PDB entry 6CIJ | electron microscopy, 3.90 A resolution | chains C and L of the 11 polymer chains in the assembly

== Chain C ==
Protein: V(D)J recombination-activating protein 1
Organism: Mus musculus
Notes: EC 3.1.-.-, 2.3.2.27
UniProt: P15919 (RAG1_MOUSE); residue numbers follow UniProt; this construct covers 265-1040
Chain sequence (776 residues; each row starts with the number of its first residue):
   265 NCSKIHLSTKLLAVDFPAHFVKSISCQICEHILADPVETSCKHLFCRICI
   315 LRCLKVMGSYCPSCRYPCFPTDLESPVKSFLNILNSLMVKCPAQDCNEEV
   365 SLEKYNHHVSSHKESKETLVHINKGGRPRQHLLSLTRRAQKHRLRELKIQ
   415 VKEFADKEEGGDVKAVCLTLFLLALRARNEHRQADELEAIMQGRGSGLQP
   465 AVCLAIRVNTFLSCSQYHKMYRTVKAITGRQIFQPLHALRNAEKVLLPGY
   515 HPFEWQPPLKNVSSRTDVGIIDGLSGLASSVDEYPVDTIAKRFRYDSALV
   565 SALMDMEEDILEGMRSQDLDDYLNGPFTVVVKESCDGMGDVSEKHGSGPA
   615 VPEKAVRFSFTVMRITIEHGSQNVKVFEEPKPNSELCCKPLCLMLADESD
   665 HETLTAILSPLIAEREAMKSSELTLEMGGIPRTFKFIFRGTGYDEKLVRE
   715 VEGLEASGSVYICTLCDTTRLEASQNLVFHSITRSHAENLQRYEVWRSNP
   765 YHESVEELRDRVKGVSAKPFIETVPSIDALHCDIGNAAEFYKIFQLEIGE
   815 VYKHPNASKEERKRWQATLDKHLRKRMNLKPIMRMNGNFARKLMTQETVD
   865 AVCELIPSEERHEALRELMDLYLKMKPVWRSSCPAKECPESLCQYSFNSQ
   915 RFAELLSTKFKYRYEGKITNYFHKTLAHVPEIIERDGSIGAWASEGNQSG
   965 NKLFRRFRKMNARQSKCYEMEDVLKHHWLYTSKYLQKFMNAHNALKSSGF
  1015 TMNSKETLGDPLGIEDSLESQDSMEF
Disordered / not traced: 265-391, 1008-1040
Differences from the reference sequence: conflict Gln962 (Glu in P15919)
Ion coordination: Ca2+: Asp600, Gly601 (shared with 1 residue of chain G); Zn2+: Cys727, Cys730, His937, His942
Curated features (UniProtKB/Swiss-Prot):
  - zinc finger: Cys290 to Arg329 (RING-type), Leu351 to Lys380 (RAG1-type)
  - DNA-binding region: Gly389 to Gln456 (NBD)
  - binding site (Zn(2+)): Cys266, His270, Cys290, Cys293, His295, Cys305, His307, Cys310, Cys313, Cys325, Cys328, Cys355, Cys360, His372, His376
  - binding site (a divalent metal cation): Asp600, Asp708
  - site: Trp893 (Essential for DNA hairpin formation, participates in base-stacking interactions near the cleavage site)
  - mutagenesis: His307 (H307A: Displays lower E3 ligase activity and affects the joining step of V(D)J recombination), Cys325 (C325G: Loss of E3 ligase activity and affects the joining step of V(D)J recombination), Arg391 (R391A: Defects in converting nicked products to hairpins; R391L: Impairs DNA-binding and hairpin formation while maintaining some nicking activity), Arg393 (R393A: Impairs DNA-binding and hairpin formation while maintaining some nicking activity), Arg401 (R401A: Allows robust hairpin activity), Arg402 (R402A: Defects in converting nicked products to hairpins), Lys405 (K405A: Reduced hairpin activity), His406 (H406A: Allows robust hairpin activity), Arg407 (R407A: Impairs DNA-binding and reduces hairpin formation without affecting nicking activity), Asn443 (N443A: Impairs DNA-binding; when associated with A-445), His445 (H445A: Impairs DNA-binding; when associated with A-443), Asp546 (D546A: Loss of DNA-binding), 21 further mutagenesis entries in UniProt
What the authors report for this chain:
  - catalytic residues: Asp600, Asp708 (citing earlier work)

== Chain L ==
Molecule: 30-nt DNA strand
Sequence (30 nucleotides; row label = number of the first residue in the row):
    17 CACAGTGATACAGCCCTTAACAAAAACCCG

== How chain C and chain L interact ==
Contacting residue pairs (19):
  Lys405(C) - DT33(L)  salt bridge to the phosphate
  Lys405(C) - DT34(L)  salt bridge to the phosphate
  Ser477(C) - DT22(L)  hydrogen bond to the phosphate
  Ser477(C) - DG23(L)  hydrogen bond to the phosphate
  Cys478(C) - DG23(L)  hydrogen bond to the phosphate
  Ser479(C) - DT22(L)  sugar contact
  Ser479(C) - DG23(L)  phosphate contact
  Gln480(C) - DG21(L)  hydrogen bond to the phosphate
  Lys483(C) - DG21(L)  salt bridge to the phosphate
  Arg504(C) - DA24(L)  salt bridge to the phosphate
  Arg504(C) - DT25(L)  base contact
  Met974(C) - DT22(L)  phosphate contact
  Met974(C) - DG23(L)  phosphate contact
  Asn975(C) - DG23(L)  phosphate contact
  Ala976(C) - DT22(L)  sugar contact
  Ala976(C) - DG23(L)  phosphate contact
  Arg977(C) - DG23(L)  hydrogen bond to the phosphate
  Arg977(C) - DA24(L)  hydrogen bond to the sugar
  Lys989(C) - DA24(L)  salt bridge to the phosphate
Interface residues without a listed pair, chain C (18 interface residues in all): Pro392, Arg401, Lys412, Glu507, Gln978, Asp986
Interface residues without a listed pair, chain L (11 interface residues in all): DC31, DC32, DA42, DC43

== Overview ==
18 residues of chain C face 11 of chain L across their interface, with 6 hydrogen bonds and 5 salt bridges.
Polar pairs include Arg977(C)-DA24(L), Ser477(C)-DT22(L) and Ser477(C)-DG23(L). The paper reports catalytic
residues Asp600(C) and Asp708(C).
Chain C is V(D)J recombination-activating protein 1 (Mus musculus) and chain L is a 30-nt DNA strand; the
structure, Cryo-EM structure of mouse RAG1/2 HFC complex containing partial HMGB1 linker(3.9 A), was
determined by electron microscopy together with 5ZDZ, 5ZE0, 5ZE1, 5ZE2, 6CG0, 6CIK, 6CIL and 6CIM from the
same study.
